PDB entry 6X8I | X-ray diffraction, 1.50 A resolution | chains A and B of the 6 polymer chains in the assembly

== Chain A (and B) ==
Name: Caspase-3
From: Homo sapiens
Notes: EC 3.4.22.56; fragment: p17; chain B of this document is another copy of the same molecule, construct and numbering; everything in this record applies to it too
UniProt: P42574 (CASP3_HUMAN); residues 1-175 here = UniProt positions 1-175
Sequence (175 residues; row label = number of the first residue in the row):
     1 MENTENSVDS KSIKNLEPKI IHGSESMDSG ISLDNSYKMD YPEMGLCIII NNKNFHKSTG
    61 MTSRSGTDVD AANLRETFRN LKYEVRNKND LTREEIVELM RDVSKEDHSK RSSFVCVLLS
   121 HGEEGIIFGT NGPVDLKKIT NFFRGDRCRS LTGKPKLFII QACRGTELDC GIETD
Disordered / not traced: 1-33, 175

== Chain A / chain B interface ==
Contacting residue pairs - 10 pairs, chain A then chain B:
  Gly145(A) - Ile172(B)
  Asp146(A) - Ile172(B)
  Arg149(A) - Ile172(B)
  Arg149(A) - Glu173(B)  hydrogen bond (side chain-backbone)
  Thr152(A) - Ile172(B)
  Ile172(A) - Gly145(B)
  Ile172(A) - Asp146(B)
  Ile172(A) - Arg149(B)
  Ile172(A) - Thr152(B)
  Glu173(A) - Arg149(B)
Also at the interface, not in a pair above, chain A (8 interface residues in all): Cys170, Thr174
Also at the interface, not in a pair above, chain B (8 interface residues in all): Arg144, Cys170

== Overview ==
Chain A and chain B each contribute 8 residues to their interface, with 1 hydrogen bond. Its one
hydrogen-bonded contact is Arg149(A)-Glu173(B).
Chain A and chain B are both Caspase-3 (Homo sapiens); the structure, Caspase-3 in complex with ketomethylene
inhibitor reveals tetrahedral adduct, was determined by X-ray diffraction.
